PDB entry 1W0J | X-ray diffraction, 2.20 A resolution | chains F and G of the 7 polymer chains in the assembly

== Chain F ==
Name: ATP synthase beta chain, mitochondrial precursor
Source organism: Bos taurus
Notes: EC 3.6.3.14
UniProtKB: P00829 (ATPB_BOVIN); residues -3 to 478 here correspond to UniProt positions 47-528 (UniProt number = residue number + 50)
Amino-acid sequence (482 residues; row label = number of the first residue in the row; numbers below 1 keep their minus sign (Ala-3 is residue -3)):
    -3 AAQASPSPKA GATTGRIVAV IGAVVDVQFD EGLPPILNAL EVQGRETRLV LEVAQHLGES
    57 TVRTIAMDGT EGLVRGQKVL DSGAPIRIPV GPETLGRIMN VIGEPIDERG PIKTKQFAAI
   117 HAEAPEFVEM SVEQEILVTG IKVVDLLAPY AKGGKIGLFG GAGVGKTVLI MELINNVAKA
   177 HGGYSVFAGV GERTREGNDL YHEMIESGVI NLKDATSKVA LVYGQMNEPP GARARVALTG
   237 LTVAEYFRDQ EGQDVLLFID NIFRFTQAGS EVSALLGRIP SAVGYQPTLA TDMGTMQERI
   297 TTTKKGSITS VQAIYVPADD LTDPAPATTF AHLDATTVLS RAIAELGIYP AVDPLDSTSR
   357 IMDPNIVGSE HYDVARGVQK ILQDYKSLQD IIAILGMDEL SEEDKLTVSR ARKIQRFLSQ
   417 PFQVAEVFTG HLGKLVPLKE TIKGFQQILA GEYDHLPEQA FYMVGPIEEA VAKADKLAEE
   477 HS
Not modelled in the structure: -3 to 8, 475-478
Ion coordination: Mg2+: Thr163 (together with ADP, beryllium trifluoride)
Ligand contacts: ADP / beryllium trifluoride: Gly157, Ala158, Gly159, Val160, Gly161, Lys162, Thr163, Val164, Glu188, Arg189, Tyr311, Tyr345, Pro346, Phe418, Ala421, Phe424, Thr425
Swiss-Prot annotation at these positions:
  - binding site (ADP): Gly159, Val160, Gly161, Lys162, Thr163, Val164
  - binding site (ATP): Gly159, Gly161, Lys162, Thr163, Val164, Arg189
  - binding site (phosphate): Gly159, Val160, Gly161, Lys162, Thr163
  - binding site (Mg(2+)): Thr163, Glu188
  - modified residue: Lys74 (N6-acetyllysine), Lys111 (N6-acetyllysine), Lys148 (N6-acetyllysine), Lys209 (N6-acetyllysine), Lys214 (N6-acetyllysine), Thr262 (Phosphothreonine), Ser365 (Phosphoserine), Lys376 (N6-acetyllysine), Ser383 (Phosphoserine), Lys430 (N6-acetyllysine), Lys435 (N6-acetyllysine), Lys472 (N6-acetyllysine)
  - glycosylation: Ser56 (O-linked (GlcNAc) serine)
What the authors report for this chain:
  - catalytic residues: Lys162, Glu188, Arg189
  - binding site for beryllium trifluoride: Lys162, Glu188, Arg189

== Chain G ==
Name: ATP synthase gamma chain, mitochondrial precursor
Source organism: Bos taurus
Notes: EC 3.6.3.14
UniProtKB: P05631 (ATPG_BOVIN); residues 1-272 here correspond to UniProt positions 26-297 (UniProt number = residue number + 25)
Amino-acid sequence (272 residues; row label = number of the first residue in the row):
     1 ATLKDITRRL KSIKNIQKIT KSMKMVAAAK YARAERELKP ARVYGVGSLA LYEKADIKTP
    61 EDKKKHLIIG VSSDRGLCGA IHSSVAKQMK SEAANLAAAG KEVKIIGVGD KIRSILHRTH
   121 SDQFLVTFKE VGRRPPTFGD ASVIALELLN SGYEFDEGSI IFNRFRSVIS YKTEEKPIFS
   181 LDTISSAESM SIYDDIDADV LRNYQEYSLA NIIYYSLKES TTSEQSARMT AMDNASKNAS
   241 EMIDKLTLTF NRTRQAVITK ELIEIISGAA AL
Not modelled in the structure: 48-66, 91-104, 117-126, 149-158, 174-200
Swiss-Prot annotation at these positions:
  - modified residue: Lys14 (N6-acetyllysine), Lys24 (N6-succinyllysine), Lys30 (N6-acetyllysine), Lys90 (N6-acetyllysine), Ser121 (Phosphoserine), Lys129 (N6-acetyllysine), Lys172 (N6-acetyllysine), Lys245 (N6-succinyllysine)

== How chain F and chain G interact ==
Pairs across the interface (13):
  Ile275(F) - Ala271(G)  hydrophobic
  Ala389(F) - Asn238(G)  hydrogen bond (backbone-side chain)
  Ala389(F) - Met242(G)  hydrophobic
  Ile390(F) - Ala235(G)
  Ile390(F) - Asn238(G)  hydrogen bond (backbone-side chain)
  Ile390(F) - Ala239(G)  hydrophobic
  Ile390(F) - Met242(G)  hydrophobic
  Asp394(F) - Gly79(G)
  Asp394(F) - Ala80(G)
  Glu395(F) - Leu77(G)
  Glu395(F) - Cys78(G)
  Glu395(F) - Gly79(G)
  Glu398(F) - Lys87(G)  salt bridge
Interface residues without a listed pair, chain F (10 interface residues in all): Pro276, Asp386, Leu391, Lys401
Interface residues without a listed pair, chain G (15 interface residues in all): Arg9, Ile13, Ile16, Ser83, Ser267

== In short ==
The interface between chain F and chain G involves 10 residues on one side and 15 on the other; the contacts
include 2 hydrogen bonds and 1 salt bridge. Among the polar pairs are Glu398(F)-Lys87(G), Ala389(F)-Asn238(G)
and Ile390(F)-Asn238(G). The paper reports catalytic residues Lys162(F), Glu188(F) and Arg189(F); a binding
site for beryllium trifluoride at Lys162(F), Glu188(F) and Arg189(F).
Chain F is ATP synthase beta chain, mitochondrial precursor and chain G is ATP synthase gamma chain,
mitochondrial precursor, both from Bos taurus; the structure, Beryllium fluoride inhibited bovine F1-ATPase,
was determined by X-ray diffraction, deposited together with 1W0K.
